Entry 2NTI (X-ray diffraction, 2.50 A resolution); this record covers chains D and F of the 3 polymer chains in the assembly.

# Chain D
Name: DNA polymerase sliding clamp B
Organism: Sulfolobus solfataricus
UniProtKB: P57766 (PCNA2_SULSO); residue numbers follow UniProt; this construct covers 1-249
Chain sequence (249 residues; each row starts with the number of its first residue):
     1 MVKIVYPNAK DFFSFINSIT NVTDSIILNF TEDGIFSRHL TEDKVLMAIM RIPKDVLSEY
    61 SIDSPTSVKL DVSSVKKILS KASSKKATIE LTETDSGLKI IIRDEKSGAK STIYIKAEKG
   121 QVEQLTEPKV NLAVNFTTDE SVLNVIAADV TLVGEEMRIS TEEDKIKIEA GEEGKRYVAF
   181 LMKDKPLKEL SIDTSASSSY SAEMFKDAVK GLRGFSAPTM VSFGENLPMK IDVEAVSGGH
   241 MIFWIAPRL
Sequence notes: engineered mutation Val-2 (Phe in P57766)
Swiss-Prot annotation at these positions:
  - mutagenesis: Tyr-114 to Lys-116 (Loss of interaction with PCNA3, no change with PCNA2), Lys-175 to Tyr-177 (Loss of interaction with both PCNA3 and PCNA2)

# Chain F
Name: DNA polymerase sliding clamp A
Organism: Sulfolobus solfataricus
UniProtKB: P57765 (PCNA1_SULSO); numbering as in UniProt (aligned over 1-244)
Chain sequence (244 residues; row label = number of the first residue in the row):
     1 MKVVYDDVRV LKDIIQALAR LVDEAVLKFK QDSVELVALD RAHISLISVN LPREMFKEYD
    61 VNDEFKFGFN TQYLMKILKV AKRKEAIEIA SESPDSVIIN IIGSTNREFN VRNLEVSEQE
   121 IPEINLQFDI SATISSDGFK SAISEVSTVT DNVVVEGHED RILIKAEGES EVEVEFSKDT
   181 GGLQDLEFSK ESKNSYSAEY LDDVLSLTKL SDYVKISFGN QKPLQLFFNM EGGGKVTYLL
   241 APKV

# Chain D / chain F interface
Pairs across the interface - 27 pairs, chain D then chain F:
  Ser-74(D) / Ser-170(F)
  Ile-78(D) / Glu-145(F)
  Ile-78(D) / Thr-148(F)
  Ile-78(D) / Val-149(F)  hydrophobic
  Ile-78(D) / Val-172(F)  hydrophobic
  Lys-81(D) / Ser-144(F)
  Lys-81(D) / Glu-145(F)
  Ala-82(D) / Glu-145(F)
  Ser-107(D) / Gly-182(F)
  Gly-108(D) / Glu-175(F)
  Gly-108(D) / Thr-180(F)  hydrogen bond (backbone-side chain)
  Gly-108(D) / Gly-182(F)
  Ala-109(D) / Val-174(F)  hydrophobic
  Ala-109(D) / Glu-175(F)
  Ala-109(D) / Phe-176(F)  hydrophobic
  Lys-110(D) / Glu-173(F)
  Lys-110(D) / Val-174(F)
  Lys-110(D) / Glu-175(F)  hydrogen bond (backbone-backbone)
  Ser-111(D) / Glu-145(F)  hydrogen bond
  Ser-111(D) / Glu-173(F)
  Ser-111(D) / Val-174(F)
  Thr-112(D) / Glu-171(F)
  Thr-112(D) / Val-172(F)
  Thr-112(D) / Glu-173(F)  hydrogen bond (backbone-backbone)
  Ile-113(D) / Glu-171(F)
  Tyr-114(D) / Glu-171(F)  hydrogen bond (backbone-backbone)
  Lys-116(D) / Glu-169(F)
Also at the interface, not in a pair above, chain D (14 interface residues in all): Lys-77
Also at the interface, not in a pair above, chain F (16 interface residues in all): Ser-135, Gly-138

# In short
14 residues of chain D face 16 of chain F across their interface, with 5 hydrogen bonds. Among the polar pairs
are Gly-108(D)/Thr-180(F), Ser-111(D)/Glu-145(F) and Lys-110(D)/Glu-175(F). Curated annotation (UniProt) lists
6 mutagenesis sites on chain D.
Chain D is DNA polymerase sliding clamp B and chain F is DNA polymerase sliding clamp A, both from Sulfolobus
solfataricus; the structure, Crystal structure of PCNA123 heterotrimer, was determined by X-ray diffraction
(same publication as 2IO4 and 2IJX).
